2Y6O - chain A; structure by X-ray diffraction, 1.54 A resolution.

# Chain A
Molecule: Ephrin type-A receptor 4
From: Mus musculus
Notes: EC 2.7.10.1; fragment: kinase domain, residues 606-896
UniProt: Q03137 (EPHA4_MOUSE); residues 606-896 here = UniProt positions 606-896
Amino-acid sequence (291 residues; numbered 606 to 896; the number before each row is that of its first residue):
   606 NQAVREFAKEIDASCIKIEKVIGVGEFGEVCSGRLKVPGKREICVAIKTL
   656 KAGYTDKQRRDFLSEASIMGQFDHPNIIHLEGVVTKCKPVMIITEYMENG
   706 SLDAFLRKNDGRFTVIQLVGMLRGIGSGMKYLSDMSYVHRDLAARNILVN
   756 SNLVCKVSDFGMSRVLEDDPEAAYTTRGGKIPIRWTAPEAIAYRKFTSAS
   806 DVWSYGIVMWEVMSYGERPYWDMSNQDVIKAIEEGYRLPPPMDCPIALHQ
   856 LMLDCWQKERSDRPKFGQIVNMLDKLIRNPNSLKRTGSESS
Disordered / not traced: 606-608, 766-785, 892-896
Residues lining bound ligands: Dasatinib (1N1; N-(2-chloro-6-methylphenyl)-2-({6-[4-(2-hydroxyethyl)piperazin-1-yl]-2-methylpyrimidin-4-yl}amino)-1,3-thiazole-5-carboxamide): K625, I627, G628, V635, A651, I652, K653, E670, M674, I683, I697, T699, E700, Y701, M702, E703, N704, G705, K713, L753, S763
Swiss-Prot annotation at these positions:
  - active site: D746 (Proton acceptor)
  - binding site (ATP): I627 to V635, K653
  - modified residue: Y779 (Phosphotyrosine)
  - mutagenesis: V635 (V635M: Kinase dead; loss of autophosphorylation and loss of CHN1 phosphorylation. No effect on interaction with NGEF)
What the authors report for this chain:
  - contacts within the chain: K653-E670 (salt bridge)
  - binding site for Dasatinib: I627, A651, K653, E670, M674, I683, I697, T699, M702, L753

# Overview
Ligands of chain A: Dasatinib. Curated annotation (UniProt) lists active-site residue D746, 10 ATP-binding
residues and one mutagenesis site. From the paper: a binding site for Dasatinib at I627, A651 and K653 among
others; contacts within the chain involving K653 and E670.
Chain A is Ephrin type-A receptor 4 (Mus musculus); the structure, Crystal structure of EphA4 kinase domain in
complex with Dasatinib, was determined by X-ray diffraction together with 2Y6M from the same study.
